Entry 2NDF (solution NMR); this record covers chains A and B.

== Chain A ==
Protein: Protein AF-9
Organism: Homo sapiens
Notes: fragment: YEATS domain residues 1-138
UniProtKB: P42568 (AF9_HUMAN); residues 4-141 here correspond to UniProt positions 1-138 (UniProt number = residue number - 3)
Chain sequence (141 residues; row label = number of the first residue in the row):
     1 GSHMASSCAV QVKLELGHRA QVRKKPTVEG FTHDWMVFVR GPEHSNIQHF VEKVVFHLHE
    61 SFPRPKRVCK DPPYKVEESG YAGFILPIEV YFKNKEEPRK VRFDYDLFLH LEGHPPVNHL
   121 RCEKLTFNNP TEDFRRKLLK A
Sequence notes: expression tag (1-3)
Swiss-Prot annotation at these positions:
  - region (Histone H3K9cr binding): Tyr-81 to Gly-83, Leu-109 to Leu-111
  - site (Histone H3K9cr binding): Ser-61, Asp-106

== Chain B ==
Protein: Histone H3 peptide
Chain sequence (13 residues; row label = number of the first residue in the row):
   212 GGKAPRKQLA TKA
Modified residues: Lys-218 (n(6)-acetyllysine; ALY)

== Interface between chain A and chain B ==
Pairs across the interface (25; chain A residue first):
  Phe-31(A) / Lys-218(B)
  His-59(A) / Lys-218(B)
  His-59(A) / Gln-219(B)
  His-59(A) / Leu-220(B)
  Ser-61(A) / Lys-218(B)
  Phe-62(A) / Lys-218(B)
  Gly-80(A) / Lys-218(B)
  Tyr-81(A) / Pro-216(B)
  Tyr-81(A) / Lys-218(B)
  Ala-82(A) / Pro-216(B)
  Ala-82(A) / Arg-217(B)
  Ala-82(A) / Lys-218(B)
  Gly-83(A) / Pro-216(B)
  Gly-83(A) / Arg-217(B)
  Gly-83(A) / Lys-218(B)
  Phe-84(A) / Arg-217(B)
  Phe-84(A) / Lys-218(B)
  Phe-84(A) / Leu-220(B)
  Ile-85(A) / Arg-217(B)
  Ile-85(A) / Leu-220(B)
  Asp-106(A) / Arg-217(B)
  Leu-109(A) / Ala-215(B)
  His-110(A) / Ala-215(B)
  Leu-111(A) / Lys-214(B)
  Leu-111(A) / Ala-215(B)
Interface residues without a listed pair, chain A (15 interface residues in all): Phe-108
Interface features reported in the paper:
  - hot spots on chain A (mutagenesis) - Y81A: decreased binding to Histone H3 peptide (chain B)

== In short ==
15 residues of chain A face 7 of chain B across their interface. From the paper: Y81A of chain A reduces
binding to Histone H3 peptide (chain B).
Chain A is Protein AF-9 (Homo sapiens) and chain B is Histone H3 peptide; the structure, Solution NMR
structures of AF9 yeats domain in complex with histon H3 acetylation at K18, was determined by solution NMR
(same publication as 2NDG).
